PDB entry 6F6W | electron microscopy, 3.81 A resolution | chains B and D of the 5 polymer chains in the assembly

[Chain B]
Molecule: DNA-directed RNA polymerase subunit alpha
From: Mycolicibacterium smegmatis MC2 155
Notes: EC 2.7.7.6
UniProtKB: A0QSL8 (RPOA_MYCS2); residue numbers follow UniProt; this construct covers 1-350
Amino-acid sequence (350 residues; numbered 1 to 350; the number before each row is that of its first residue):
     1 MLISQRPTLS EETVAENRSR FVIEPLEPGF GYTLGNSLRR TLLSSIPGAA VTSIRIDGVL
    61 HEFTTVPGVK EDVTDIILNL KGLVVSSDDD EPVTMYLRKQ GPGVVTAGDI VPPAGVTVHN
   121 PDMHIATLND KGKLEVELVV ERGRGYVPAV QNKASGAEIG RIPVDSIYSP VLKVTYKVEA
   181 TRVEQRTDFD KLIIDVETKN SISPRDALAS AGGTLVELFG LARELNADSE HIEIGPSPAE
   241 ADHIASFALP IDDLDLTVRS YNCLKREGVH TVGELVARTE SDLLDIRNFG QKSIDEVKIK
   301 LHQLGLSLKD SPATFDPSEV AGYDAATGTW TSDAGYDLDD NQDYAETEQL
Disordered / not traced: 234-350

[Chain D]
Molecule: DNA-directed RNA polymerase subunit beta'
From: Mycolicibacterium smegmatis MC2 155
Notes: EC 2.7.7.6
UniProtKB: A0QS66 (RPOC_MYCS2); numbering as in UniProt (aligned over 2-1317)
Amino-acid sequence (1325 residues; row label = number of the first residue in the row):
     1 VLDVNFFDEL RIGLATADDI RNWSYGEVKK PETINYRTLK PEKDGLFCEK IFGPTRDWEC
    61 YCGKYKRVRF KGIICERCGV EVTRAKVRRE RMGHIELAAP VTHIWYFKGV PSRLGYLLDL
   121 APKDLEKIIY FAAYVITSVD DEMRHNELST LEAEMAVEKK AVEDQRDADL EARAQKLEAD
   181 LAELEAEGAK SDVRRKVRDS GEREMRQLRD RAQRELDRLD EIWNTFTKLA PKQLIVDEVL
   241 YRELQDRYGE YFTGAMGAES IKKLIENFDI DAEAESLREV IRSGKGQKKL RALKRLKVVA
   301 AFQQSGNSPM GMVLDAVPVI PPELRPMVQL DGGRFATSDL NDLYRRVINR NNRLKRLIDL
   361 GAPEIIVNNE KRMLQESVDA LFDNGRRGRP VTGPGNRPLK SLSDLLKGKQ GRFRQNLLGK
   421 RVDYSGRSVI VVGPQLKLHQ CGLPKLMALE LFKPFVMKRL VDLNHAQNIK SAKRMVERQR
   481 PQVWDVLEEV IAEHPVLLNR APTLHRLGIQ AFEPQLVEGK AIQLHPLVCE AFNADFDGDQ
   541 MAVHLPLSAE AQAEARILML SSNNILSPAS GKPLAMPRLD MVTGLYYLTT LVEGATGEYQ
   601 AATKDAPEQG VYSSPAEAIM AMDRGALSVR AKIKVRLTEL RPPTDLEAQL FENGWKPGDA
   661 WTAETTLGRV MFNELLPKSY PFVNEQMHKK VQARIINDLA ERFPMIVVAQ TVDKLKDAGF
   721 YWATRSGVTV SMADVLVPPQ KQEILERHEA EADAIERKYQ RGALNHTERN ESLVKIWQDA
   781 TEEVGKALEE FYPADNPIIT IVKSGATGNL TQTRTLAGMK GLVTNPKGEF IPRPIKSSFR
   841 EGLTVLEYFI NTHGARKGLA DTALRTADSG YLTRRLVDVS QDVIVREHDC ETERGINVTL
   901 AERGPDGTLI RDAHVETSAF ARTLATDAVD ANGNVIIERG HDLGDPAIDA LLAAGITTVK
   961 VRSVLTCTSA TGVCAMCYGR SMATGKLVDI GEAVGIVAAQ SIGEPGTQLT MRTFHQGGVT
  1021 GGADIVGGLP RVQELFEARV PRNKAPIADV AGRVRLEESD KFFKITIVPD DGGEEVVYDK
  1081 LSKRQRLRVI THEDGTEGVL SDGDHVEVGD QLMEGAADPH EVLRVQGPRE VQIHLVKEVQ
  1141 EVYRAQGVSI HDKHIEVIVR QMLRRVTIID SGSTEFLPGS LTERAEFEAE NRRVVAEGGE
  1201 PAAGRPVLMG ITKASLATDS WLSAASFQET TRVLTDAAIN CRSDKLNGLK ENVIIGKLIP
  1261 AGTGISRYRN IQVQPTEEAR AAAYTIPSYE DQYYSPDFGQ ATGAAVPLDD YGYSDYRHHH
  1321 HHHHH
Disordered / not traced: 1-3, 186-191, 907-909, 1011-1026, 1091-1097, 1196-1201, 1284-1325
Construct notes: expression tag (1, 1318-1325)
Ion coordination: Zn2+ site 1: Cys60, Cys62, Cys75, Cys78; Mg2+ near Asp537 (its only coordinating residue here); Zn2+ site 2: Cys890, Cys974, Cys977
Curated features (UniProtKB/Swiss-Prot):
  - binding site (Zn(2+)): Cys60, Cys62, Cys75, Cys78, Cys890, Cys967, Cys974, Cys977
  - binding site (Mg(2+)): Asp535, Asp537, Asp539
From the paper describing this entry:
  - conformationally variable residues (domain motion): Lys123, Arg214

[Interface between chain B and chain D]
Pairs across the interface - 45 pairs, chain B then chain D:
  Arg39(B) - Ile619(D)
  Arg39(B) - Asp623(D)  salt bridge
  Arg40(B) - Asp623(D)  salt bridge
  Arg40(B) - Arg624(D)
  Leu43(B) - Met620(D)  hydrophobic
  His61(B) - Lys604(D)
  Phe63(B) - Thr603(D)
  Thr74(B) - Glu608(D)
  Leu78(B) - Val611(D)  hydrophobic
  Leu78(B) - Ser613(D)
  Leu78(B) - Arg636(D)
  Asn79(B) - Arg636(D)  hydrogen bond
  Lys81(B) - Val611(D)  hydrogen bond (side chain-backbone)
  Lys81(B) - Ser613(D)
  Lys81(B) - Glu617(D)  salt bridge
  Tyr146(B) - Tyr612(D)
  Tyr146(B) - Glu617(D)  hydrogen bond
  Tyr146(B) - Ala621(D)  hydrophobic
  Tyr146(B) - Arg624(D)  hydrogen bond (backbone-side chain)
  Pro148(B) - Arg624(D)
  Pro148(B) - Ala626(D)  hydrophobic
  Ile162(B) - Asp605(D)
  Ile162(B) - Pro607(D)
  Pro163(B) - Pro607(D)
  Asp165(B) - Glu617(D)
  Ile167(B) - Ser613(D)
  Ile167(B) - Glu617(D)
  Ser169(B) - Met620(D)  hydrogen bond
  Val171(B) - Met620(D)
  Leu172(B) - Ala616(D)
  Leu172(B) - Met620(D)
  Lys173(B) - Ala616(D)
  Lys173(B) - Glu674(D)  salt bridge
  Arg182(B) - Trp484(D)
  Arg182(B) - Asp485(D)  salt bridge
  Arg182(B) - Glu488(D)
  Val183(B) - Asp485(D)
  Glu184(B) - Pro481(D)
  Glu184(B) - Trp484(D)
  Gln185(B) - Lys445(D)  hydrogen bond (backbone-side chain)
  Gln185(B) - Trp484(D)
  Arg186(B) - Lys445(D)
  Thr187(B) - Lys445(D)
  Thr187(B) - Val517(D)
  Thr187(B) - Glu518(D)  hydrogen bond (side chain-backbone)
Other interface residues (no listed pair), chain B (30 interface residues in all): Glu62, Asp75, Gly82, Gly145, Val147
Other interface residues (no listed pair), chain D (27 interface residues in all): Leu516, Ala606

[In short]
Chain B and chain D form an interface of 30 and 27 residues respectively, with 7 hydrogen bonds and 5 salt
bridges. Among the polar pairs are Arg39(B)-Asp623(D), Arg40(B)-Asp623(D) and Lys81(B)-Glu617(D). From
UniProt: 8 Zn2+-binding residues and 3 Mg2+-binding residues on chain D. The paper reports conformational
variability at Lys123(D) and Arg214(D).
Chain B is DNA-directed RNA polymerase subunit alpha and chain D is DNA-directed RNA polymerase subunit beta',
both from Mycolicibacterium smegmatis MC2 155; the structure, Structure of Mycobacterium smegmatis RNA
polymerase core, was determined by electron microscopy (same publication as 6EYD).
